PDB entry 8D3L | electron microscopy, 3.49 A resolution | chains H and I of the 10 polymer chains in the assembly

Chain H:
Molecule: PAM/PAM strand 1
Sequence (32 nucleotides; row label = number of the first residue in the row):
     1 CGTAGCTGAG GACCACCAGA ACTTTTTTGA AT
Metal / ion sites: Mn2+: DG29 (shared with Asp-82(I), Tyr-109(I) of chain I)

Chain I:
Name: CRISPR-associated exonuclease Cas4
Organism: Alkalihalobacillus halodurans C-125
Notes: EC 3.1.12.1
Reference sequence: A0A4Y7WTW2 (A0A4Y7WTW2_ALKHA); numbering as in UniProt (aligned over 3-219)
Sequence (218 residues; each row starts with the number of its first residue):
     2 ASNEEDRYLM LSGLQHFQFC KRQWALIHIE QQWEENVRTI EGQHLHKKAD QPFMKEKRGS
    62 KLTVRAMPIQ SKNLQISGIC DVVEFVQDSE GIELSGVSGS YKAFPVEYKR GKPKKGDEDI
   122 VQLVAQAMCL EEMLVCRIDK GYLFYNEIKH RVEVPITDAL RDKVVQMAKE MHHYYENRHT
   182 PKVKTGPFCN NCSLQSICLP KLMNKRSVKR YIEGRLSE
Construct notes: expression tag (2); conflict Met-11 (Leu in A0A4Y7WTW2), Ser-101 (Cys in A0A4Y7WTW2)
Metal / ion sites: 4Fe-4S cluster Fe: Cys-21, Cys-190, Cys-193, Cys-199; Mn2+: Asp-82, Tyr-109 (shared with DG29(H) of chain H)
Residues lining bound ligands: 4Fe-4S cluster (SF4): Cys-21, Arg-23, Gln-24, Val-184, Phe-189, Cys-190, Cys-193, Leu-195, Gln-196, Cys-199, Pro-201
From the paper describing this entry:
  - Mn2+ coordination: Asp-82
  - catalytic residues: His-47, Asp-82, Glu-108, Lys-110
  - binding site for PAM/PAM strand 2: Gln-16, His-17, Phe-20, Gln-24, Ile-28, Trp-34, Asn-37, Thr-40, Gln-44, Glu-119, Gln-123, Ser-194
  - mutagenesis - Q44A, S194A: decreased catalytic activity
  - mutagenesis - Q16A, Q24A: abolished catalytic activity
  - specificity-determining residues: Gln-16, Gln-24
  - mutagenesis - K206A/R207A/K210A/R211A: unchanged catalytic activity on HSI substrate

How chain H and chain I interact:
Pairs across the interface (42; chain H residue first):
  DT27(H) / Met-11(I)  sugar contact
  DT27(H) / Ser-78(I)  phosphate contact
  DT27(H) / Gly-79(I)  phosphate contact
  DT27(H) / Ile-80(I)  hydrogen bond to the phosphate
  DT28(H) / Met-11(I)  phosphate contact
  DT28(H) / Leu-12(I)  hydrogen bond to the phosphate
  DT28(H) / Ser-13(I)  hydrogen bond to the phosphate
  DT28(H) / Gln-44(I)  hydrogen bond to the base
  DT28(H) / His-47(I)  base contact
  DT28(H) / Gly-79(I)  phosphate contact
  DT28(H) / Ile-80(I)  phosphate contact
  DG29(H) / His-17(I)  hydrogen bond to the base
  DG29(H) / Ile-28(I)  base contact
  DG29(H) / Trp-34(I)  base contact
  DG29(H) / Gly-43(I)  phosphate contact
  DG29(H) / Gln-44(I)  sugar contact
  DG29(H) / His-47(I)  sugar contact
  DG29(H) / Asp-82(I)  phosphate contact
  DG29(H) / Tyr-109(I)  phosphate contact
  DG29(H) / Lys-110(I)  salt bridge to the phosphate
  DG29(H) / Gln-123(I)  phosphate contact
  DA30(H) / His-17(I)  base contact
  DA30(H) / Gln-24(I)  hydrogen bond to the base
  DA30(H) / Asn-37(I)  base contact
  DA30(H) / Arg-39(I)  sugar contact
  DA30(H) / Thr-40(I)  base contact
  DA30(H) / Lys-110(I)  salt bridge to the phosphate
  DA30(H) / Arg-111(I)  hydrogen bond to the phosphate
  DA30(H) / Lys-115(I)  hydrogen bond to the phosphate
  DA30(H) / Asn-192(I)  base contact
  DA30(H) / Ser-194(I)  hydrogen bond to the base
  DA31(H) / Gln-16(I)  hydrogen bond to the base
  DA31(H) / Phe-20(I)  stacking on the base
  DA31(H) / Gln-24(I)  base contact
  DA31(H) / Arg-39(I)  hydrogen bond to the phosphate
  DA31(H) / Arg-111(I)  salt bridge to the phosphate
  DA31(H) / Gly-112(I)  phosphate contact
  DA31(H) / Lys-115(I)  salt bridge to the phosphate
  DA31(H) / Glu-119(I)  base contact
  DA31(H) / Asn-192(I)  hydrogen bond to the phosphate
  DT32(H) / Arg-39(I)  sugar contact
  DT32(H) / Asn-192(I)  hydrogen bond to the phosphate
Also at the interface, not in a pair above, chain H (7 interface residues in all): DT26
Also at the interface, not in a pair above, chain I (33 interface residues in all): His-29, Glu-108, Lys-113, Glu-148, Pro-188

Overview:
Chain H and chain I form an interface of 7 and 33 residues respectively, with 13 hydrogen bonds, 4 salt
bridges and 1 aromatic stacking contact. Polar contacts include DT28(H)/Gln-44(I), DG29(H)/His-17(I) and
DA30(H)/Gln-24(I). From the paper: catalytic residues His-47(I), Asp-82(I) and Glu-108(I) among others; Q44A
and S194A of chain I reduce catalytic activity; 5 substitutions were tested in all.
Here chain H is PAM/PAM strand 1 and chain I is CRISPR-associated exonuclease Cas4 (Alkalihalobacillus
halodurans C-125). Entry 8D3L (Type I-C Cas4-Cas1-Cas2 complex bound to a PAM/PAM prespacer) was determined by
electron microscopy, deposited together with 8D3M, 8D3P and 8D3Q.
